6VBV - chains 8 and 9 of the 9 polymer chains in the assembly; structure by electron microscopy, 3.50 A resolution.

Chain 8:
Name: Tetratricopeptide repeat domain 8
From: Bos taurus
Reference sequence: F1N4X0 (F1N4X0_BOVIN); numbering as in UniProt (aligned over 1-501)
Amino-acid sequence (501 residues; numbered 1 to 501; the number before each row is that of its first residue):
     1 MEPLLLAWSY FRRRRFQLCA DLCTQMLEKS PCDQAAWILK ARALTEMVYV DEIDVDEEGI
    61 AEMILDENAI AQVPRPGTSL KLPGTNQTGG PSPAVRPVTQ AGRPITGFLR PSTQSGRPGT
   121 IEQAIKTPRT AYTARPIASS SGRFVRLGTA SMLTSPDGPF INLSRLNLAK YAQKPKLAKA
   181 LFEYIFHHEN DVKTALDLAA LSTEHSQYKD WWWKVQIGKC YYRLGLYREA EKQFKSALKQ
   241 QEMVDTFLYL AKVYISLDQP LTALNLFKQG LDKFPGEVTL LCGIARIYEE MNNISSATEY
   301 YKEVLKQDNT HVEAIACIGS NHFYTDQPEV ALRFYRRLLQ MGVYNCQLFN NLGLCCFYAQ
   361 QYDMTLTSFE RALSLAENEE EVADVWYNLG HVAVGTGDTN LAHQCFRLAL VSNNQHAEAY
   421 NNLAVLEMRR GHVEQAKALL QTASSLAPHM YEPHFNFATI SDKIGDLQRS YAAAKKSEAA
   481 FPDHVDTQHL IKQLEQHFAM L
Unresolved in the structure: 82-89, 142-157, 500-501

Chain 9:
Name: Bardet-Biedl syndrome 9
From: Bos taurus
Reference sequence: E1BHJ5 (E1BHJ5_BOVIN); numbering as in UniProt (aligned over 1-887)
Amino-acid sequence (887 residues; each row starts with the number of its first residue):
     1 MSLFKARDWW STVLGDKEEF DQGCLCLADV DNTGNGQDKI IVGSFMGYLR IFNPHPVKTG
    61 DGAQAEDLLL EVHLRDPILQ VEVGKFVSGT EMLHLAVLHS RKLCVYSVSG TLGNVEHGNQ
   121 YQIKLMYEHN LQRTACNMTY GSFGGVKGRD LICIQSVDGM LMVFEQESYA FGRFLPGSLL
   181 PGPLAYSSRT DSFITVSSCH QVESYKYQVL AFATDADKRQ ETEQQKHGSG KRLVVDWTLN
   241 IGEQAIDICI VSFIQSASSV FVLGERNFFC LKDNGQIQFM KKLDYSPSCF LPYCSVSEGT
   301 INTLIGNHNN MLHIYQDVTL KWATQLPHVP VAVRVGCLHD LKGVIVTLSD DGHLQCSYLG
   361 TDPSLFQAPK VESRELNYDE LDMELKELQK VIKNVNKSQD VWPLTEREDD LKVSAMVSPN
   421 FDSVSQATDV EVGADLVPSV TVKVTLKNRV ALQKIKLSIY VQPPLVLTGD QFTFEFMAPE
   481 MTRTVGFSVY LKGSYSPPEL EGNAVVSYSR PTERNPDGIP RVSQCKFRLP LKLVCLPGQP
   541 SKTASHKLTI DTNKSPVSLL SLFPGFAKQS EDDQVNVMGF RFLGGSQVTL LASKTSQRYR
   601 IQSEQFEDLW LITNELIIRL QEYFEKQGIK DFTCSFSGSV PLEEYFELID HHFELRINGE
   661 KLEELLSERA VQFRAIQRRL LTRFKDKTPA PLQHLDTLLD GTYKQVIALA DAVEENQDNL
   721 FQSFTRLKSA THLVILLIGL WQKLSADQIA ILEAAFLPLQ QDTQELGWEE TVDAALSHLL
   781 KTCLSKSSKE QALNLNSQLG IPKDTSQLKK HITLFCDRLA KGGRLCLSTD AAAPQTMVMP
   841 GGCATIPESD LEGRSIDQDS SELFTNHKHL MVETPVPEVS PLQGVTE
Unresolved in the structure: 1, 57-62, 214-233, 398-409, 421-438, 568-574, 829-887

Interface between chain 8 and chain 9:
Pairs across the interface (86):
  Met-1(8) / Pro-77(9)  hydrophobic
  Glu-2(8) / Ser-100(9)
  Glu-2(8) / Arg-101(9)  salt bridge
  Glu-2(8) / Thr-134(9)  hydrogen bond
  Leu-4(8) / Val-157(9)  hydrophobic
  Leu-5(8) / Leu-79(9)  hydrophobic
  Leu-5(8) / Ala-135(9)
  Leu-5(8) / Val-157(9)  hydrophobic
  Trp-8(8) / Cys-136(9)  hydrophobic
  Trp-8(8) / Pro-181(9)  hydrogen bond (side chain-backbone)
  Ser-9(8) / Asp-21(9)  hydrogen bond
  Tyr-10(8) / Glu-19(9)  hydrogen bond
  Arg-12(8) / Asp-21(9)
  Arg-12(8) / Gln-22(9)
  Arg-12(8) / Pro-183(9)
  Arg-12(8) / Ile-246(9)  hydrogen bond (side chain-backbone)
  Arg-13(8) / Phe-20(9)  hydrogen bond (side chain-backbone)
  Arg-13(8) / Asp-21(9)  salt bridge
  Arg-13(8) / Phe-45(9)
  Arg-13(8) / His-308(9)  hydrogen bond (backbone-side chain)
  Arg-13(8) / Asp-350(9)  salt bridge
  Arg-14(8) / Ser-286(9)
  Arg-14(8) / His-308(9)
  Arg-15(8) / Asp-350(9)  salt bridge
  Gln-34(8) / Leu-179(9)
  Ala-35(8) / Leu-179(9)  hydrophobic
  Ala-35(8) / Leu-180(9)
  Ile-38(8) / Leu-179(9)  hydrophobic
  Ile-38(8) / Ser-198(9)
  Leu-39(8) / Leu-180(9)  hydrophobic
  Arg-42(8) / Glu-265(9)  salt bridge
  Glu-46(8) / Glu-265(9)
  Glu-46(8) / Arg-266(9)  salt bridge
  Tyr-49(8) / Arg-266(9)
  Asp-51(8) / Lys-282(9)  salt bridge
  Ile-53(8) / Lys-282(9)
  Ile-64(8) / Arg-678(9)
  Leu-65(8) / Arg-674(9)
  Leu-65(8) / Arg-678(9)
  Glu-67(8) / Arg-678(9)  salt bridge
  Ile-121(8) / Arg-674(9)
  Lys-176(8) / Ser-198(9)
  Leu-177(8) / Leu-179(9)  hydrophobic
  Lys-179(8) / His-200(9)
  Lys-179(8) / Asn-240(9)
  Glu-183(8) / His-200(9)  salt bridge
  Asp-210(8) / Asn-240(9)
  Trp-211(8) / Asn-240(9)  hydrogen bond (side chain-backbone)
  Trp-211(8) / Ile-241(9)
  Trp-211(8) / Gly-242(9)
  Trp-212(8) / Gly-242(9)  hydrogen bond (side chain-backbone)
  Glu-229(8) / Lys-687(9)  salt bridge
  Gln-241(8) / Leu-239(9)
  Gln-241(8) / Asn-240(9)
  Met-243(8) / Asn-240(9)
  Met-243(8) / Phe-269(9)  hydrophobic
  Met-243(8) / Ile-277(9)  hydrophobic
  Met-243(8) / Met-280(9)  hydrophobic
  Val-244(8) / Met-280(9)  hydrophobic
  Asp-245(8) / Asn-267(9)
  Asp-245(8) / Lys-282(9)  salt bridge
  Leu-248(8) / Lys-282(9)
  Phe-274(8) / Met-280(9)  hydrophobic
  Glu-277(8) / Met-280(9)
  Glu-277(8) / Lys-282(9)  hydrogen bond (side chain-backbone)
  Val-278(8) / Lys-281(9)
  Gln-307(8) / Thr-319(9)
  Gln-307(8) / Leu-320(9)  hydrogen bond (backbone-backbone)
  Asp-308(8) / Leu-320(9)
  Thr-310(8) / Leu-320(9)
  Arg-336(8) / Phe-366(9)
  Arg-337(8) / Phe-4(9)
  Gln-340(8) / Leu-3(9)
  Gln-340(8) / Phe-4(9)
  Gln-340(8) / Gln-325(9)  hydrogen bond (backbone-side chain)
  Gln-340(8) / Phe-366(9)
  Met-341(8) / Phe-4(9)  hydrophobic
  Met-341(8) / Met-311(9)
  Met-341(8) / Ala-323(9)  hydrophobic
  Met-341(8) / Gln-325(9)
  Gly-342(8) / Gln-325(9)
  Asp-363(8) / Gln-367(9)
  Asp-363(8) / Ala-368(9)
  Met-364(8) / Gln-367(9)
  Met-364(8) / Ala-368(9)
  Gln-404(8) / Ile-392(9)
Interface residues without a listed pair, chain 8 (61 interface residues in all): Leu-6, Phe-11, Asn-68, Pro-175, Gly-225, Leu-226, Gly-276, Thr-279, Lys-306, Leu-339
Interface residues without a listed pair, chain 9 (55 interface residues in all): Asn-137, Gly-182, Cys-199, His-313, Val-318, Lys-685

Overview:
Chain 8 and chain 9 form an interface of 61 and 55 residues respectively; the contacts include 12 hydrogen
bonds and 11 salt bridges. Polar contacts include Glu-2(8)/Arg-101(9), Arg-13(8)/Asp-21(9) and
Arg-13(8)/Asp-350(9).
Chain 8 is Tetratricopeptide repeat domain 8 and chain 9 is Bardet-Biedl syndrome 9, both from Bos taurus; the
structure, Structure of the bovine BBSome:ARL6:GTP complex, was determined by electron microscopy together
with 6VBU from the same study.
